PDB entry 8UAA | electron microscopy, 3.40 A resolution | chains C and G of the 7 polymer chains in the assembly

# Chain C
Molecule: Cell division control protein 48
From: Saccharomyces cerevisiae
Notes: EC 3.6.4.6
Reference sequence: P25694 (CDC48_YEAST); residues 1-835 here = UniProt positions 1-835
Sequence (835 residues; row label = number of the first residue in the row):
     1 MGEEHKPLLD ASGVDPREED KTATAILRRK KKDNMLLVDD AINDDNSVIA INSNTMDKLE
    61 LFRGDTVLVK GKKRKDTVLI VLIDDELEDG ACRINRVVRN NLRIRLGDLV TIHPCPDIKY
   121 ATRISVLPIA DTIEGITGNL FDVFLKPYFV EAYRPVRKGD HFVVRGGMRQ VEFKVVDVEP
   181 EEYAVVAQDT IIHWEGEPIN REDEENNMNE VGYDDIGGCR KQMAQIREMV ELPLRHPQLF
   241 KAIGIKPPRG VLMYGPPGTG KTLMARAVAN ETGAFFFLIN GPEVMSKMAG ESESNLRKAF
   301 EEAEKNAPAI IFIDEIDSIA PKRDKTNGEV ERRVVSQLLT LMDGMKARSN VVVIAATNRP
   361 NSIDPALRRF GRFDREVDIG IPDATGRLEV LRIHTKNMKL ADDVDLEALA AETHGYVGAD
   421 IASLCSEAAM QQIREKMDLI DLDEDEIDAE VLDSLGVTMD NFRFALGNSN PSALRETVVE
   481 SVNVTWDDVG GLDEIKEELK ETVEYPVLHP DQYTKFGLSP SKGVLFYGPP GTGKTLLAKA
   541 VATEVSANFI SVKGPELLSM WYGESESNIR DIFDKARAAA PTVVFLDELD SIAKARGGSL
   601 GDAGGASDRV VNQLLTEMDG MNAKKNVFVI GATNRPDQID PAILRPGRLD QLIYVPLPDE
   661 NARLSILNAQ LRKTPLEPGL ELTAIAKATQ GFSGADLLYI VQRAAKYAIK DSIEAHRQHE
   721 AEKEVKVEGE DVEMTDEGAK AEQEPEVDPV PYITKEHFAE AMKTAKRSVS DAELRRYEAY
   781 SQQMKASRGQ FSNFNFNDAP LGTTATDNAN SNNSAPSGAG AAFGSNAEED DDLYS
Disordered / not traced: 1-210, 723-747, 797-835
Bound ions: Mg2+ site 1: Thr262 (together with 08T) (shared with 1 residue of chain D); Mg2+ site 2: Thr535 (together with 08T)
Small-molecule neighbours:
  - 08T ([[[(2R,3S,4R,5R)-5-(6-aminopurin-9-yl)-3,4-bis(oxidanyl)oxolan-2-yl]methoxy-oxidanyl-phosphoryl]oxy-oxidanyl-phosphoryl]oxy-tris(fluoranyl)beryllium), molecule 1: Asp215, Ile216, Gly217, Pro257, Gly258, Thr259, Gly260, Lys261, Thr262, Leu263, Asn358, Val390, His394, Val417, Gly418, Ala419, Ala422
  - 08T, molecule 2: Asp343, Arg369, Arg372
  - 08T, molecule 3: Asp488, Val489, Gly490, Leu492, Pro529, Pro530, Gly531, Thr532, Gly533, Lys534, Thr535, Leu536, Glu588, Asn634, Ile666, Gln670, Gly694, Ala695, Leu698
  - 08T, molecule 4: Leu615, Asp619, Ala642, Arg645, Arg648
Curated features (UniProtKB/Swiss-Prot):
  - binding site (ATP): Pro257 to Leu263, Asn358, His394, Gly531 to Leu536
  - modified residue: Ser472 (Phosphoserine), Ser519 (Phosphoserine), Thr735 (Phosphothreonine), Ser770 (Phosphoserine)
  - cross-link (Glycyl lysine isopeptide (Lys-Gly)): Lys305 (interchain with G-Cter in ubiquitin), Lys322 (interchain with G-Cter in ubiquitin), Lys346 (interchain with G-Cter in ubiquitin), Lys522 (interchain with G-Cter in ubiquitin), Lys539 (interchain with G-Cter in ubiquitin), Lys594 (interchain with G-Cter in ubiquitin), Lys673 (interchain with G-Cter in ubiquitin)
  - mutagenesis: Lys261 (K261A: Moderate reduction in growth rate; K261T: Probable loss of ATP binding. Complete loss of catalytic activity), Glu315 (E315A: Moderate reduction in growth rate; E315D: Severe loss of catalytic activity without affecting cooperativity between the 2 ATP-binding regions. Slight reduction in growth rate ...), Asn358 (N358A: Slight reduction in growth rate. Restores cell growth; when associated with Q-315), Arg369 (R369A: No effect on growth rate. Restores cell growth; when associated with Q-315), Pro471 (P471A/S: Restores cell growth; when associated with Q-315), Arg475 (R475H: Restores cell growth; when associated with Q-315), Lys534 (K534A/T: Severe loss of catalytic activity. Lethal), Glu588 (E588D: Moderate reduction in growth rate; E588Q: Lethal), Arg645 (R645A: Lethal)
From the paper describing this entry:
  - catalytic residues: Glu315, Arg369, Arg372, Glu588, Arg645, Arg648 (citing earlier work)

# Chain G
Molecule: Substrate
From: Saccharomyces cerevisiae
Sequence (22 residues; each row starts with the number of its first residue):
     1 AAAAAAAAAA AAAVAVAVAV AA

# Chain C / chain G interface
Contacting residue pairs - 14 pairs, chain C then chain G:
  Lys287(C) - Ala6(G)  hydrogen bond (backbone-backbone)
  Met288(C) - Ala4(G)
  Met288(C) - Ala5(G)  hydrophobic
  Ala289(C) - Ala6(G)  hydrophobic
  Val330(C) - Ala6(G)  hydrophobic
  Met560(C) - Ala17(G)
  Met560(C) - Val18(G)  hydrogen bond (backbone-backbone)
  Trp561(C) - Val16(G)
  Trp561(C) - Ala17(G)  hydrophobic
  Tyr562(C) - Val16(G)
  Tyr562(C) - Val18(G)  hydrophobic
  Ala603(C) - Val18(G)
  Ala603(C) - Ala19(G)
  Ala603(C) - Val20(G)  hydrophobic
Other interface residues (no listed pair), chain C (11 interface residues in all): Gly328, Asp602, Gly604
Other interface residues (no listed pair), chain G (11 interface residues in all): Ala8, Ala15, Ala21

# Summary
The chain C/chain G interface involves 11 residues from each chain, with 2 hydrogen bonds. Main-chain hydrogen
bonds include Lys287(C)-Ala6(G) and Met560(C)-Val18(G). Ligands of chain C: 4 copies of compound 08T. From
UniProt: 15 ATP-binding residues and 9 mutagenesis sites on chain C. The paper reports catalytic residues
Glu315(C), Arg369(C) and Arg372(C) among others.
Chain C is Cell division control protein 48 and chain G is Substrate, both from Saccharomyces cerevisiae; the
structure, Cdc48-Shp1 unfolding native substrate, Class 3, was determined by electron microscopy together with
8U7T, 8U8I, 8U9C, 8U9P, 8U9Q, 8U9Z and 3 further entries from the same study.
